Entry 7UZJ (electron microscopy, 3.30 A resolution); this record covers chains C and F of the 20 polymer chains in the assembly.

[Chain C]
Protein: ATPase H+-transporting V1 subunit A
From: Rattus norvegicus
Reference sequence: D4A133 (D4A133_RAT); residue numbers follow UniProt; this construct covers 1-617
Amino-acid sequence (617 residues; row label = number of the first residue in the row):
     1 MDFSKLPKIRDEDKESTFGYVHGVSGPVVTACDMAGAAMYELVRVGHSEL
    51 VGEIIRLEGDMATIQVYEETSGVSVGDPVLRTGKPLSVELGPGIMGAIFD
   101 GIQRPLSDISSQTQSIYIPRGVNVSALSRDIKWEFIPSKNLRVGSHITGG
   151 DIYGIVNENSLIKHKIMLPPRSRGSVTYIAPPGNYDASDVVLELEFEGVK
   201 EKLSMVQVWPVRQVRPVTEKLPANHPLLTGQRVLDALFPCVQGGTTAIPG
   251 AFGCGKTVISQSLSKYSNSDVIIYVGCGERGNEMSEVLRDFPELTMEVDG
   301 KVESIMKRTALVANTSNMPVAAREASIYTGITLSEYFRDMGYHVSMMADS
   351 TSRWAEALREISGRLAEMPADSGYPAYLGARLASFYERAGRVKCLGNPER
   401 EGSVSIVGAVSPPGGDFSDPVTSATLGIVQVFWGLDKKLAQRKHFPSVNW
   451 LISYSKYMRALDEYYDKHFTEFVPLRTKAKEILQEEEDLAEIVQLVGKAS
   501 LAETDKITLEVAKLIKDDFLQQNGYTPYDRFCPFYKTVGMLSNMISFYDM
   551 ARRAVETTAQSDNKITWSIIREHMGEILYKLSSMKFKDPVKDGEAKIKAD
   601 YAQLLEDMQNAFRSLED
Unresolved in the structure: 1-15, 616-617
Ion coordination: Mg2+: Thr257 (together with ADP)
Small-molecule neighbours: ADP (adenosine-5'-diphosphate): Ala251, Phe252, Gly253, Cys254, Gly255, Lys256, Thr257, Val258, Arg280, Glu283, Phe445, Gln522, Asn523, Gly524, Tyr525

[Chain F]
Protein: V-type proton ATPase subunit B, brain isoform
From: Rattus norvegicus
Reference sequence: P62815 (VATB2_RAT); numbering as in UniProt (aligned over 1-511)
Amino-acid sequence (511 residues; numbered 1 to 511; the number before each row is that of its first residue):
     1 MALRAMRGIVNGAAPELPVPTGGPMAGAREQALAVSRNYLSQPRLTYKTV
    51 SGVNGPLVILDHVKFPRYAEIVHLTLPDGTKRSGQVLEVSGSKAVVQVFE
   101 GTSGIDAKKTSCEFTGDILRTPVSEDMLGRVFNGSGKPIDRGPVVLAEDF
   151 LDIMGQPINPQCRIYPEEMIQTGISAIDGMNSIARGQKIPIFSAAGLPHN
   201 EIAAQICRQAGLVKKSKDVVDYSEENFAIVFAAMGVNMETARFFKSDFEE
   251 NGSMDNVCLFLNLANDPTIERIITPRLALTTAEFLAYQCEKHVLVILTDM
   301 SSYAEALREVSAAREEVPGRRGFPGYMYTDLATIYERAGRVEGRNGSITQ
   351 IPILTMPNDDITHPIPDLTGYITEGQIYVDRQLHNRQIYPPINVLPSLSR
   401 LMKSAIGEGMTRKDHADVSNQLYACYAIGKDVQAMKAVVGEEALTSDDLL
   451 YLEFLQKFEKNFITQGPYENRTVYETLDIGWQLLRIFPKEMLKRIPQSTL
   501 SEFYPRDSAKH
Unresolved in the structure: 1-37, 214-225, 507-511
Swiss-Prot annotation at these positions:
  - binding site (ATP): Arg400
Small-molecule neighbours: ADP (adenosine-5'-diphosphate): Leu398, Ser399, Arg400, Lys403

[How chain C and chain F interact]
Contacting residue pairs (107):
  His22(C) - Ser90(F)  hydrogen bond
  His22(C) - Gly91(F)  hydrogen bond (backbone-backbone)
  Gly23(C) - Val89(F)
  Val24(C) - Tyr68(F)  hydrophobic
  Val24(C) - Glu88(F)
  Val24(C) - Val89(F)  hydrogen bond (backbone-backbone)
  Ser25(C) - Glu88(F)  hydrogen bond
  Gly26(C) - Tyr68(F)  hydrogen bond (backbone-side chain)
  Thr70(C) - Tyr68(F)
  Ser71(C) - Tyr68(F)
  Ser71(C) - Ala69(F)
  Ser71(C) - Ile118(F)
  Gly72(C) - Arg67(F)  hydrogen bond (backbone-side chain)
  Gly72(C) - Tyr68(F)  hydrogen bond (backbone-backbone)
  Val73(C) - Arg67(F)
  Val73(C) - Tyr68(F)  hydrogen bond (backbone-backbone)
  Ser74(C) - Pro66(F)
  Val75(C) - Phe65(F)
  Val75(C) - Pro66(F)  hydrogen bond (backbone-backbone)
  Val75(C) - Val89(F)  hydrophobic
  Val75(C) - Gly91(F)
  Leu106(C) - Asn159(F)  hydrogen bond (backbone-side chain)
  Leu106(C) - Gln161(F)
  Ser107(C) - Gln161(F)
  Ser110(C) - Asn159(F)  hydrogen bond
  Ser110(C) - Gln161(F)
  Ser110(C) - Cys162(F)  hydrogen bond
  Ile116(C) - Ile158(F)
  Ile116(C) - Asn159(F)  hydrogen bond (backbone-backbone)
  Tyr117(C) - Gln156(F)
  Tyr117(C) - Pro157(F)
  Tyr117(C) - Ile158(F)  hydrophobic
  Ile118(C) - Gln156(F)
  Ile118(C) - Pro157(F)
  Ile118(C) - Asn159(F)
  Gly250(C) - Tyr371(F)
  Ala251(C) - Tyr371(F)
  Phe252(C) - Asp367(F)
  Phe252(C) - Gly370(F)
  Phe252(C) - Tyr371(F)
  Phe252(C) - Gln376(F)
  Gly253(C) - Arg400(F)
  Gly278(C) - Tyr328(F)  hydrogen bond (backbone-side chain)
  Glu279(C) - Tyr328(F)
  Arg280(C) - Glu336(F)
  Arg280(C) - Gly370(F)  hydrogen bond (side chain-backbone)
  Arg280(C) - Tyr371(F)  hydrogen bond (side chain-backbone)
  Arg280(C) - Ile372(F)  hydrogen bond (side chain-backbone)
  Arg280(C) - Thr373(F)  hydrogen bond (side chain-backbone)
  Arg280(C) - Arg400(F)
  Gly281(C) - Arg163(F)
  Gly281(C) - Glu336(F)  hydrogen bond (backbone-side chain)
  Asn282(C) - Arg163(F)  hydrogen bond
  Asn282(C) - Tyr165(F)
  Asn282(C) - Pro166(F)
  Asn282(C) - Glu374(F)  hydrogen bond
  Ser285(C) - Arg163(F)
  Ser285(C) - Tyr165(F)
  Glu286(C) - Tyr165(F)  hydrogen bond
  Glu286(C) - Lys403(F)  salt bridge
  Leu288(C) - Pro160(F)
  Arg289(C) - Tyr165(F)
  Arg289(C) - Glu167(F)  salt bridge
  Thr315(C) - Pro160(F)
  Ser316(C) - Tyr328(F)
  Ser316(C) - Ala332(F)
  Ser316(C) - Glu336(F)
  Asn317(C) - Pro157(F)
  Asn317(C) - Ala332(F)
  Asn317(C) - Glu336(F)
  Met318(C) - Pro160(F)
  Arg323(C) - Thr329(F)  hydrogen bond
  Arg353(C) - Tyr328(F)
  Glu356(C) - Tyr328(F)
  Glu356(C) - Thr329(F)
  Arg359(C) - Gly325(F)  hydrogen bond (side chain-backbone)
  Glu360(C) - Tyr326(F)
  Gly363(C) - Val317(F)
  Arg364(C) - Glu316(F)  salt bridge
  Arg364(C) - Tyr326(F)
  Gly373(C) - Val317(F)
  Ser411(C) - Tyr371(F)
  Pro412(C) - Tyr371(F)  hydrogen bond (backbone-side chain)
  Pro413(C) - Arg320(F)
  Pro413(C) - Asp367(F)
  Gly414(C) - Arg320(F)
  Gly414(C) - Asp367(F)  hydrogen bond (backbone-side chain)
  Gln441(C) - Leu395(F)
  Arg442(C) - Ala427(F)
  Arg442(C) - Asp431(F)  salt bridge
  Arg442(C) - Arg494(F)  hydrogen bond (backbone-side chain)
  Lys443(C) - Asn420(F)
  Lys443(C) - Tyr423(F)
  Lys443(C) - Arg494(F)  hydrogen bond (backbone-side chain)
  Gln494(C) - Val438(F)
  Gly497(C) - Val439(F)
  Gln521(C) - Arg494(F)  hydrogen bond
  Tyr525(C) - Lys403(F)  hydrogen bond
  Arg571(C) - Asp447(F)  salt bridge
  Tyr579(C) - Glu490(F)
  Tyr579(C) - Gln497(F)
  Tyr579(C) - Leu500(F)
  Ser582(C) - Lys493(F)  hydrogen bond
  Ser583(C) - Gln497(F)  hydrogen bond
  Lys585(C) - Lys493(F)  hydrogen bond (side chain-backbone)
  Phe586(C) - Ile495(F)
  Phe586(C) - Gln497(F)
Other interface residues (no listed pair), chain C (70 interface residues in all): Glu69, Ile109, Ser115, Pro119, Arg120, Lys256, Glu283, Met284, Ala313, Val320, Asp518
Other interface residues (no listed pair), chain F (70 interface residues in all): Asp152, Ile164, Phe192, Arg314, Thr333, Val341, Arg344, Ile361, Thr362, Pro366, Pro396, Ser397, Leu398, Leu401, Ser404, Lys489, Pro496

[Summary]
The chain C/chain F interface involves 70 residues from each chain; the contacts include 33 hydrogen bonds and
5 salt bridges. Polar pairs include Glu286(C)-Lys403(F), Arg289(C)-Glu167(F) and Arg364(C)-Glu316(F). ADP is
bound between chain C and chain F. From UniProt: ATP-binding residue Arg400(F) on chain F.
Chain C is ATPase H+-transporting V1 subunit A and chain F is V-type proton ATPase subunit B, brain isoform,
both from Rattus norvegicus; the structure, Rat Kidney V1 complex with SidK and NCOA7B, State 1, was
determined by electron microscopy.
